PDB entry 7YV8 | electron microscopy, 2.94 A resolution | chains A and B

Chain A:
Name: Angiotensin-converting enzyme
Source organism: Mesocricetus auratus
Notes: EC 3.4.-.-
UniProt: A0A1U7QTA1 (A0A1U7QTA1_MESAU); residue numbers follow UniProt; this construct covers 19-614
Sequence (596 residues; numbered 19 to 614; the number before each row is that of its first residue):
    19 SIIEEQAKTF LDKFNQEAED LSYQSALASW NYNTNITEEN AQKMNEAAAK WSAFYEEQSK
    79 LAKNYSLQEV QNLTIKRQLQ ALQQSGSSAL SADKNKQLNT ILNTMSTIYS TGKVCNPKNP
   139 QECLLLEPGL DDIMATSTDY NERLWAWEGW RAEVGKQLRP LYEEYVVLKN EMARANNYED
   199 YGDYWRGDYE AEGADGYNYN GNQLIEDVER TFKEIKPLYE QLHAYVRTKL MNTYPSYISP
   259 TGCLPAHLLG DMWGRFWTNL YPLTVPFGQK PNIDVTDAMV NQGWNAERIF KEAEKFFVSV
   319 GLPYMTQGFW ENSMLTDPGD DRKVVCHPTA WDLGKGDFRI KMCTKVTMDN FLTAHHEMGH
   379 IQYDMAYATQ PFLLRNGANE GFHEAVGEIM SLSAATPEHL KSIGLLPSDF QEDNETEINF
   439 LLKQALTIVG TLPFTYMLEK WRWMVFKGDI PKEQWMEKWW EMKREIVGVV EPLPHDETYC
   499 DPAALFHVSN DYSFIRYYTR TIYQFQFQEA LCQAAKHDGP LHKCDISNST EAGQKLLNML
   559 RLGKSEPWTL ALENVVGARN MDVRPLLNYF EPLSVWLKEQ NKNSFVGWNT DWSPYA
Disulfides: Cys133-Cys141, Cys344-Cys361, Cys530-Cys542
Glycans and other covalent adducts: N-acetylglucosamine (NAG) linked to Asn53, Asn82, Asn90, Asn432, Asn546
Metal / ion sites: Zn2+: His374, His378, Glu402

Chain B:
Name: Spike glycoprotein
Source organism: Severe acute respiratory syndrome coronavirus 2
Notes: fragment: rbd
UniProt: P0DTC2 (SPIKE_SARS2); numbering as in UniProt (aligned over 332-528)
Sequence (197 residues; each row starts with the number of its first residue):
   332 ITNLCPFDEV FNATRFASVY AWNRKRISNC VADYSVLYNF APFFAFKCYG VSPTKLNDLC
   392 FTNVYADSFV IRGNEVSQIA PGQTGNIADY NYKLPDDFTG CVIAWNSNKL DSKVGGNYNY
   452 LYRLFRKSNL KPFERDISTE IYQAGNKPCN GVAGFNCYFP LRSYGFRPTY GVGHQPYRVV
   512 VLSFELLHAP ATVCGPK
Sequence notes: variant Asp339 (Gly in P0DTC2), Phe371 (Ser in P0DTC2), Pro373 (Ser in P0DTC2), Phe375 (Ser in P0DTC2), Ala376 (Thr in P0DTC2), Asn405 (Asp in P0DTC2), Ser408 (Arg in P0DTC2), Asn417 (Lys in P0DTC2), Lys440 (Asn in P0DTC2), Asn477 (Ser in P0DTC2), Lys478 (Thr in P0DTC2), Ala484 (Glu in P0DTC2), Arg493 (Gln in P0DTC2), Arg498 (Gln in P0DTC2), Tyr501 (Asn in P0DTC2), His505 (Tyr in P0DTC2)
UniProt features mapped onto this chain:
  - region: Asn448 to Phe456 (Immunodominant HLA epitope recognized by the CD8+)
  - glycosylation: Asn343 (N-linked (GlcNAc...) (complex) asparagine)
  - natural variant: Asp339 (G339D: In strain: Omicron/BA.1, Omicron/BA.2 and 4 more; this construct carries the variant), Arg346 (R346K: In strain: Mu/B.1.621; R346T: In strain: Omicron/BQ.1.1, Omicron/XBB.1.5 and 1 more), Leu368 (L368I: In strain: Omicron/XBB.1.5, Omicron/EG.5.1), Phe371 (S371F: In strain: Omicron/BA.2, Omicron/BA.2.12.1 and 6 more; this construct carries the variant), Pro373 (S373P: In strain: Omicron/BA.1, Omicron/BA.2 and 7 more; this construct carries the variant), Phe375 (S375F: In strain: Omicron/BA.1, Omicron/BA.2 and 7 more; this construct carries the variant), Ala376 (T376A: In strain: Omicron/BA.2, Omicron/BA.2.12.1 and 5 more; this construct carries the variant), Asn405 (D405N: In strain: Omicron/BA.2, Omicron/BA.2.12.1 and 6 more; this construct carries the variant), Ser408 (R408S: In strain: Omicron/BA.2, Omicron/BA.2.12.1 and 6 more; this construct carries the variant), Asn417 (K417N: In strain: Beta/B.1.351, Omicron/BA.1 and 8 more; this construct carries the variant), Lys440 (N440K: In strain: Omicron/BA.1, Omicron/BA.2 and 7 more; this construct carries the variant), Lys444 (K444T: In strain: Omicron/BQ.1.1), 16 further natural variant entries in UniProt
  - mutagenesis: Asn343 (N343Q: Reduced viral infectivity), Leu452 (L452R: Increased resistance to neutralizing antibodies. Decreases HLA binding to NF9 epitope. Increased binding affinity to human ACE2), Tyr453 (Y453F: Decreased HLA binding to NF9 epitope. Increased binding affinity to human ACE2), Ala475 (A475V: Increased resistance to neutralizing antibodies), Val483 (V483A: Increased resistance to neutralizing antibodies), Phe490 (F490L: Increased resistance to neutralizing antibodies and human covalescent sera neutralization), His519 (H519P: Increased resistance to human covalescent sera neutralization)
Disulfides: Cys336-Cys361, Cys379-Cys432, Cys391-Cys525, Cys480-Cys488
Glycans and other covalent adducts: N-acetylglucosamine (NAG) linked to Asn343
From the paper describing this entry:
  - mutagenesis - R493Q: increased binding to rabbit
  - mutagenesis - R493Q: increased binding to horse
  - mutagenesis - R493Q: increased binding to pig
  - mutagenesis - R493Q: increased binding to goat
  - mutagenesis - R493Q: increased binding to sheep
  - mutagenesis - R493Q: decreased binding to dog

How chain A and chain B interact:
Residue-residue contacts (25; chain A residue first):
  Gln24(A) with Ala475(B); Asn487(B), hydrogen bond
  Thr27(A) with Phe456(B); Tyr489(B)
  Phe28(A) with Tyr489(B)
  Lys31(A) with Tyr489(B); Arg493(B)
  Gln34(A) with Tyr453(B); Leu455(B); Arg493(B); Ser494(B), hydrogen bond (side chain-backbone)
  Asp38(A) with Tyr449(B), hydrogen bond; Arg498(B), salt bridge
  Tyr41(A) with Arg498(B); Thr500(B), hydrogen bond; Tyr501(B)
  Gln42(A) with Arg498(B)
  Leu79(A) with Phe486(B), hydrophobic
  Tyr83(A) with Phe486(B); Asn487(B), hydrogen bond
  Lys353(A) with Tyr501(B), hydrogen bond; Gly502(B), hydrogen bond (backbone-backbone)
  Gly354(A) with Gly502(B)
  Asp355(A) with Thr500(B)
  Arg357(A) with Thr500(B)
Interface residues without a listed pair, chain A (17 interface residues in all): Asp30, Asn82, Asn330
Interface residues without a listed pair, chain B (18 interface residues in all): Tyr473, Gly476, Tyr495, His505
The authors on this interface:
  - specific contacts: Gln34(A)-Ser494(B) (hydrogen bond), Phe486(B)-Tyr83(A) (hydrophobic contact), Asn487(B)-Gln24(A) (hydrogen bond), Asn487(B)-Tyr83(A) (hydrogen bond), Arg493(B)-Gln34(A), Arg493(B)-Lys31(A)
  - interface residues, chain A: Asp38(A), Tyr41(A), Leu79(A), Lys353(A)
  - interface residues, chain B: Tyr449(B), Arg498(B), Thr500(B), Tyr501(B), Gly502(B)

Summary:
17 residues of chain A and 18 residues of chain B are in contact; the contacts include 7 hydrogen bonds and 1
salt bridge. Polar pairs include Asp38(A)-Arg498(B), Gln24(A)-Asn487(B) and Gln34(A)-Ser494(B). The authors
report hydrogen bonds between Gln34(A) and Ser494(B), Asn487(B) and Gln24(A) and Asn487(B) and Tyr83(A); a
hydrophobic contact between Phe486(B) and Tyr83(A); contacts between Arg493(B) and Gln34(A) and Arg493(B) and
Lys31(A). From the paper: R493Q of chain B increases binding to rabbit; interface residues Asp38(A), Tyr41(A)
and Tyr449(B) among others.
Here chain A is Angiotensin-converting enzyme (Mesocricetus auratus) and chain B is Spike glycoprotein (Severe
acute respiratory syndrome coronavirus 2). Entry 7YV8 (Cryo-EM structure of SARS-CoV-2 Omicron BA.2 RBD in
complex with golden hamster ACE2 (local refinement)) was determined by electron microscopy (same publication
as 7YHW, 7YJ3, 7YVU, 8GRY, 8H06 and 8H5C).
